PDB entry 8KD2 | electron microscopy, 3.02 A resolution | chains Q and X of the 16 polymer chains in the assembly

[Chain Q]
Protein: Histone H2A
Organism: Xenopus laevis
UniProtKB: Q6AZJ8 (Q6AZJ8_XENLA); residues 1-129 here correspond to UniProt positions 2-130 (UniProt number = residue number + 1)
Chain sequence (129 residues; row label = number of the first residue in the row):
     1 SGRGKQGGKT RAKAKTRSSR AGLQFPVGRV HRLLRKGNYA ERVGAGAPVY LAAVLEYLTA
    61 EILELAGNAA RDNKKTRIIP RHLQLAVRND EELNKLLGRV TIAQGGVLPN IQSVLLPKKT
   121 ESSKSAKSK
Disordered / not traced: 1-10, 118-129

[Chain X]
Molecule: 187bp DNA
Sequence (187 nucleotides; numbered -93 to 93; the number before each row is that of its first residue; numbers below 1 keep their minus sign (DG-93 is residue -93)):
   -93 GCGGTGGCGG CCGCTCTAGA ACAGGATGTA TATATCTGAC ACGTGCCTGG AGACTAGGGA
   -33 GTAATCCCCT TGGCGGTTAA AACGCGGGGG ACAGCGCGTA CGTGCGTTTA AGCGGTGCTA
    27 GAGCTGTCTA CGACCAATTG AGCGGCCTCG GCACCGGGAT TCTCCAGGGC GGCCGCGTAT
    87 AGGGTCC
Disordered / not traced: -93 to -82, 93

[Chain Q / chain X interface]
Residue-residue contacts (11; chain Q residue first):
  Arg11(Q) with DG-42(X), hydrogen bond to the phosphate; DA-41(X), salt bridge to the phosphate
  Lys15(Q) with DG-42(X), phosphate contact
  Thr16(Q) with DA-43(X), sugar contact
  Arg17(Q) with DG-44(X), sugar contact; DA-43(X), salt bridge to the phosphate
  Gly28(Q) with DG-44(X), sugar contact
  Arg32(Q) with DG-44(X), salt bridge to the phosphate
  Arg42(Q) with DG-36(X), base contact; DG-35(X), sugar contact
  Arg77(Q) with DC-54(X), sugar contact
Other interface residues (no listed pair), chain Q (10 interface residues in all): Arg35, Glu41

[Overview]
The interface between chain Q and chain X involves 10 residues on one side and 7 on the other; the contacts
include 1 hydrogen bond and 3 salt bridges. Polar contacts include Arg11(Q)-DG-42(X), Arg11(Q)-DA-41(X) and
Arg17(Q)-DA-43(X).
Chain Q is Histone H2A (Xenopus laevis) and chain X is 187bp DNA; the structure, Rpd3S in complex with 187bp
nucleosome, was determined by electron microscopy together with 8KC7, 8KD3, 8KD4, 8KD5, 8KD6 and 8KD7 from the
same study.
